PDB entry 7TTY | X-ray diffraction, 3.11 A resolution | chains A and H of the 3 polymer chains in the assembly

[Chain A]
Protein: Spike protein S1
Organism: Bat SARS-like coronavirus WIV1
Notes: fragment: receptor-binding domain
UniProtKB: U5WI05 (U5WI05_SARS); residues 334-527 here correspond to UniProt positions 322-515 (UniProt number = residue number - 12)
Sequence (195 residues; row label = number of the first residue in the row):
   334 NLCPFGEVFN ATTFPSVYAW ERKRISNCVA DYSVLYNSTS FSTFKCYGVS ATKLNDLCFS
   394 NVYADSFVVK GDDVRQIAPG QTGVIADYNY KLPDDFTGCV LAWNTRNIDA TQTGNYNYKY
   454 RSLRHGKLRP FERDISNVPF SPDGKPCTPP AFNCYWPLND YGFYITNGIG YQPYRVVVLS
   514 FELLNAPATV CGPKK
Disordered / not traced: 516-520
Sequence notes: expression tag (528)
Disulfide bonds: Cys336-Cys361, Cys379-Cys432, Cys391-Cys524, Cys480-Cys487
Covalent attachments: N-acetylglucosamine (NAG) linked to Asn343
What the authors report for this chain:
  - post-translational modification sites: Asn334, Asn343, Asn370

[Chain H]
Protein: 1040 heavy chain
Organism: Homo sapiens
Sequence (233 residues; row label = number of the first residue in the row; a row labelled like 35A-35B holds insertion residues (35A, then the next letters in order); X marks 3 residues of unknown identity (built as UNK)):
     1 QLQLQESGPG LVKPSETLSL TCTVSGGSIS SSNFY
35A-35B WG
    36 WIRQPPGKGL EWIASITYSG RTFYNPSLKS RVAISVDTSK NQFSLKL
82A-82C SSV
    83 TAADTAVYYC ARTFPSYY
100A-100L DRSGYHYLNYGM
   101 DVWGQGTTVT VSSASTKGPS VFPLAPSSXX XSGGTAALGC LVKDYFPEPV TVSWNSGALT
   161 SGVHTFPAVL QSSGLYSLSS VVTVPSSSLG TQTYICNVNH KPSNTKVDKK VEPKSC
Disordered / not traced: 129-131
Disulfide bonds: Cys22-Cys92, Cys140-Cys196

[Interface between chain A and chain H]
Contacting residue pairs - 35 pairs, chain A then chain H:
  Tyr369(A) with Arg100B(H)
  Ser371(A) with Arg100B(H)
  Thr372(A) with Arg100B(H)
  Phe374(A) with Arg100B(H), hydrogen bond (backbone-side chain)
  Phe377(A) with Asp100A(H); Arg100B(H), hydrogen bond (backbone-backbone)
  Lys378(A) with Tyr99(H), hydrogen bond; Tyr100(H)
  Cys379(A) with Tyr99(H); Tyr100(H), hydrogen bond (backbone-backbone)
  Tyr380(A) with Asn33(H); Pro97(H), hydrophobic; Ser98(H); Tyr99(H), hydrophobic
  Gly381(A) with Asn33(H); Ser98(H); Tyr100(H)
  Val382(A) with Tyr100(H)
  Ser383(A) with Tyr100(H); Gly100D(H)
  Ala384(A) with Asp100A(H)
  Thr385(A) with Arg100B(H); Ser100C(H); Gly100D(H)
  Pro412(A) with Asn33(H); Phe34(H); Pro97(H)
  Gly413(A) with Arg94(H), hydrogen bond (backbone-side chain)
  Asp427(A) with Gly27(H); Ser31(H), hydrogen bond (backbone-side chain); Asn33(H), hydrogen bond (backbone-side chain); Phe34(H)
  Asp428(A) with Ser31(H)
  Phe429(A) with Asn33(H)
  Lys460(A) with Gln1(H)
Also at the interface, not in a pair above, chain A (20 interface residues in all): Thr415
Also at the interface, not in a pair above, chain H (16 interface residues in all): Gly26, Asp101

[Overview]
Chain A and chain H form an interface of 20 and 16 residues respectively, with 7 hydrogen bonds. Polar
contacts include Phe374(A)-Arg100B(H), Lys378(A)-Tyr99(H) and Gly413(A)-Arg94(H). Covalently linked
N-acetylglucosamine: at Asn343(A). From the paper: modification sites Asn334(A), Asn343(A) and Asn370(A).
Here chain A is Spike protein S1 (Bat SARS-like coronavirus WIV1) and chain H is 1040 heavy chain (Homo
sapiens). Entry 7TTY (Crystal structure of potent neutralizing antibody 10-40 in complex with bat WIV1
receptor-binding domain) was determined by X-ray diffraction, deposited together with 7SD5, 7TTM and 7TTX.
